Entry 7WT8 (electron microscopy, 3.60 A resolution); this record covers chains C and H of the 7 polymer chains in the assembly.

Chain C:
Molecule: Spike glycoprotein
Organism: Severe acute respiratory syndrome coronavirus 2
UniProtKB: P0DTC2 (SPIKE_SARS2); aligned to UniProt positions 1-1270 over residues 1-1268 (the alignment contains insertions or deletions, so no single offset holds)
Amino-acid sequence (1270 residues; row label = number of the first residue in the row; note: 2 numbers in that range are skipped by the numbering (no residue carries them; nothing is unmodelled there); a row labelled like 248A-248D holds insertion residues (248A, then the next letters in order)):
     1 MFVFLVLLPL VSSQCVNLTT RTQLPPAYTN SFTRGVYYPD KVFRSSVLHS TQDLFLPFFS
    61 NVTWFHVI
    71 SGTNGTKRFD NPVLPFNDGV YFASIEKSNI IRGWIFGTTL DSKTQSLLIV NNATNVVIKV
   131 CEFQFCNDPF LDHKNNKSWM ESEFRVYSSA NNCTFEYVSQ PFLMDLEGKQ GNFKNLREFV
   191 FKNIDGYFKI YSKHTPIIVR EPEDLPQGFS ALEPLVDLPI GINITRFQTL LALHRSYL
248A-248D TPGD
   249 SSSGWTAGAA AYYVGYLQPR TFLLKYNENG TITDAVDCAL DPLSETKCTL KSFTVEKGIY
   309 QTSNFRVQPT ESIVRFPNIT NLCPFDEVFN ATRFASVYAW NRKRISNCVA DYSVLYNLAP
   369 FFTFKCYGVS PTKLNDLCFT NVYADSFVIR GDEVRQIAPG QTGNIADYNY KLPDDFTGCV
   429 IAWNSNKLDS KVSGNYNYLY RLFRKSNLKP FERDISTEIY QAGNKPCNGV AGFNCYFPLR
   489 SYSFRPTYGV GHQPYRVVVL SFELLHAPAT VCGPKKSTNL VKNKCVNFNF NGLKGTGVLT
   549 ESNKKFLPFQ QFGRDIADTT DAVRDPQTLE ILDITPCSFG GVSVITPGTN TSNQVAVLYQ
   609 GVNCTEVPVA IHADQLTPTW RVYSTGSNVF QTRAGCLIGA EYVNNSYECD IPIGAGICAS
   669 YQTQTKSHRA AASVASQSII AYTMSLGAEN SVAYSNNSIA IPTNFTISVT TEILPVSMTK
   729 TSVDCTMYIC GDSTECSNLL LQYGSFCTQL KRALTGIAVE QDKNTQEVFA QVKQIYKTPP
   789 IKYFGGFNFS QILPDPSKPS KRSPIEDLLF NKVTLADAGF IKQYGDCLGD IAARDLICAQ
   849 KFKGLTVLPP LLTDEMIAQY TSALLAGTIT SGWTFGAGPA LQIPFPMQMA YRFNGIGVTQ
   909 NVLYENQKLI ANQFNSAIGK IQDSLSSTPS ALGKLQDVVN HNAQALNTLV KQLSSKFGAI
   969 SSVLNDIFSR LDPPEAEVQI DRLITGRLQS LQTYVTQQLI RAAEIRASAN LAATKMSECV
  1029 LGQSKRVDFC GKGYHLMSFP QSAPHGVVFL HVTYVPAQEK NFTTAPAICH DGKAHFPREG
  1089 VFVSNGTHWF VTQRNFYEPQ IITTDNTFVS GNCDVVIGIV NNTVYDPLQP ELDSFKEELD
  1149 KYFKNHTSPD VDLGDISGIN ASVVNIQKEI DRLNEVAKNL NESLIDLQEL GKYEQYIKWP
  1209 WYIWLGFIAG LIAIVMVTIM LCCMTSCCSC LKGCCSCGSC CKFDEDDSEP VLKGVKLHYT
Unresolved in the structure: 1-13, 71-76, 243-248, 248A-248D, 672-683, 824-843, 1158-1268
Sequence notes: variant Val-67 (Ala in P0DTC2), Ile-95 (Thr in P0DTC2), Asp-142 (Gly in P0DTC2), Ile-208 (Leu212 in P0DTC2), Asp-334 (Gly339 in P0DTC2), Leu-366 (Ser371 in P0DTC2), Pro-368 (Ser373 in P0DTC2), Phe-370 (Ser375 in P0DTC2), Asn-412 (Lys417 in P0DTC2), Lys-435 (Asn440 in P0DTC2), Ser-441 (Gly446 in P0DTC2), Asn-472 (Ser477 in P0DTC2), Lys-473 (Thr478 in P0DTC2), Ala-479 (Glu484 in P0DTC2), Arg-488 (Gln493 in P0DTC2), Ser-491 (Gly496 in P0DTC2), Arg-493 (Gln498 in P0DTC2), Tyr-496 (Asn501 in P0DTC2), His-500 (Tyr505 in P0DTC2), Lys-542 (Thr547 in P0DTC2), Gly-609 (Asp614 in P0DTC2), Tyr-650 (His655 in P0DTC2), Lys-674 (Asn679 in P0DTC2), His-676 (Pro681 in P0DTC2), Ala-678 (Arg683 in P0DTC2), Ala-680 (Arg685 in P0DTC2), Lys-759 (Asn764 in P0DTC2), Tyr-791 (Asp796 in P0DTC2), Lys-851 (Asn856 in P0DTC2), His-949 (Gln954 in P0DTC2), Lys-964 (Asn969 in P0DTC2), Phe-976 (Leu981 in P0DTC2); insertion (211-213); engineered mutation Pro-812 (Phe817 in P0DTC2), Pro-887 (Ala892 in P0DTC2), Pro-894 (Ala899 in P0DTC2), Pro-937 (Ala942 in P0DTC2), Pro-981 (Lys986 in P0DTC2), Pro-982 (Val987 in P0DTC2)
UniProt features mapped onto this chain:
  - lipidation (S-palmitoyl cysteine): Cys-1238, Cys-1245, Cys-1248
  - glycosylation (N-linked (GlcNAc...) asparagine): Asn-17 (complex), Asn-61 (hybrid), Asn-329 (complex), Asn-601 (hybrid)
Disulfides: Cys-15/Cys-136, Cys-131/Cys-163, Cys-286/Cys-296, Cys-331/Cys-356, Cys-374/Cys-427, Cys-386/Cys-520, Cys-475/Cys-483, Cys-612/Cys-644, Cys-657/Cys-666, Cys-733/Cys-755, Cys-738/Cys-744, Cys-1027/Cys-1038, Cys-1077/Cys-1121
Covalent attachments: N-acetylglucosamine (NAG) linked to Asn-17, Asn-61, Asn-122, Asn-162, Asn-277, Asn-326, Asn-338, Asn-598, Asn-611, Asn-652, Asn-704, Asn-712, Asn-796, Asn-1069, Asn-1093, Asn-1129
Small-molecule neighbours: N-acetylglucosamine (NAG; 2-acetamido-2-deoxy-beta-D-glucopyranose): Lys-552, Lys-553, Leu-555, Gln-558

Chain H:
Molecule: Heavy chain of Fab 9A8
Organism: Homo sapiens
Notes: antibody fragment or engineered binder
Amino-acid sequence (122 residues; row label = number of the first residue in the row):
     2 VQLVESGGGL VQPGGSLRLS CAASGIIVSS NYMSWVRQGP GKGLEWVSVI YSGGSTYYAD
    62 SVKARFTISR DNSKNTLYLQ MNSLRAEDTA VYYCAREVVG SNSNMDVWGQ GTTVTVSSAS
   122 TK
Disulfides: Cys-22/Cys-95

How chain C and chain H interact:
Residue-residue contacts (32; chain C residue first):
  Thr-410(C) with Ser-56(H), hydrogen bond; Tyr-58(H), hydrogen bond
  Gly-411(C) with Tyr-58(H)
  Asn-412(C) with Tyr-33(H), hydrogen bond
  Asp-415(C) with Gly-54(H)
  Tyr-416(C) with Tyr-33(H); Tyr-52(H); Ser-53(H), hydrogen bond; Gly-54(H), hydrogen bond (side chain-backbone)
  Leu-450(C) with Tyr-33(H), hydrogen bond (backbone-side chain)
  Phe-451(C) with Tyr-33(H), hydrophobic
  Lys-453(C) with Ser-31(H); Ser-53(H)
  Tyr-468(C) with Ile-28(H); Ser-31(H)
  Ala-470(C) with Ile-28(H), hydrophobic
  Gly-471(C) with Gly-26(H); Ile-27(H); Ile-28(H)
  Asn-472(C) with Gly-26(H), hydrogen bond (side chain-backbone); Ile-28(H)
  Gly-480(C) with Met-106(H)
  Phe-481(C) with Asn-105(H); Met-106(H), hydrophobic
  Asn-482(C) with Val-2(H); Ile-27(H); Met-106(H)
  Tyr-484(C) with Glu-98(H); Met-106(H)
  Arg-488(C) with Gly-101(H); Ser-102(H); Ser-104(H), hydrogen bond
Interface residues without a listed pair, chain C (18 interface residues in all): Asn-455
Interface residues without a listed pair, chain H (19 interface residues in all): Asn-76, Asn-103

Overview:
18 residues of chain C and 19 residues of chain H are in contact, with 8 hydrogen bonds. Polar pairs include
Thr-410(C)/Ser-56(H), Thr-410(C)/Tyr-58(H) and Asn-412(C)/Tyr-33(H). Ligands of chain C: N-acetylglucosamine.
N-acetylglucosamine is covalently linked to Asn-17(C), Asn-61(C), Asn-122(C), Asn-162(C), Asn-277(C) and
Asn-326(C) and 10 more.
Here chain C is Spike glycoprotein (Severe acute respiratory syndrome coronavirus 2) and chain H is Heavy
chain of Fab 9A8 (Homo sapiens). Entry 7WT8 (SARS-CoV-2 Omicron variant spike in complex with Fab 9A8 (State
2)) was determined by electron microscopy (same publication as 7WT7 and 7WT9).
